Entry 9JWB (electron microscopy, 2.80 A resolution); this record covers chains E and g of the 15 polymer chains in the assembly.

== Chain E ==
Protein: Major capsid protein
Source organism: Anabaena phage A-4L
UniProtKB: A0A059PY92 (A0A059PY92_9CAUD); residue numbers follow UniProt; this construct covers 1-354
Sequence (354 residues; row label = number of the first residue in the row):
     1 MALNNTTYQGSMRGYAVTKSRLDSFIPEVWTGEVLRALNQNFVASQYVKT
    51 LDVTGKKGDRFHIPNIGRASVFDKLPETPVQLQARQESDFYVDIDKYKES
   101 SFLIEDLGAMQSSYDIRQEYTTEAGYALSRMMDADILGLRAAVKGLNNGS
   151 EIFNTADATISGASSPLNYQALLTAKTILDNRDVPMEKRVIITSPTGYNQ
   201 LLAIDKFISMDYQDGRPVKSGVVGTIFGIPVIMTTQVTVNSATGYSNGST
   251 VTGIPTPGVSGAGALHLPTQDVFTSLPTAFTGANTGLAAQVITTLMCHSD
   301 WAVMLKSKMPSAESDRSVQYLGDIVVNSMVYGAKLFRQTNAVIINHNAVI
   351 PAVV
Not modelled in the structure: 1, 354

== Chain g ==
Protein: Major cement
Source organism: Anabaena phage A-4L
UniProtKB: A0A059PY26 (A0A059PY26_9CAUD); numbering as in UniProt (aligned over 1-89)
Sequence (89 residues; each row starts with the number of its first residue):
     1 MAITCTACTFTMTDAEFAILNEGVAAPTIDPRGSFAGLQSLSGAPITASA
    51 SAGTTTVVVAASNRNDANIRTLAQRLRRAAQANRITFTA
Not modelled in the structure: 1

== How chain E and chain g interact ==
Contacting residue pairs (10; chain E residue first):
  Tyr15(E) - Glu22(g)
  Tyr15(E) - Asp30(g)  hydrogen bond
  Tyr15(E) - Arg32(g)
  Arg21(E) - Glu22(g)  salt bridge
  Arg21(E) - Arg32(g)  hydrogen bond (side chain-backbone)
  Asp23(E) - Thr71(g)
  Asp23(E) - Gln74(g)
  Asp23(E) - Arg75(g)  salt bridge
  Asp23(E) - Arg78(g)  salt bridge
  Ile26(E) - Arg78(g)  hydrogen bond (backbone-side chain)
Interface residues without a listed pair, chain E (9 interface residues in all): Ser20, Leu22, Ser24, Pro27, Glu28
Interface residues without a listed pair, chain g (10 interface residues in all): Arg70, Ala79, Ala82

== Summary ==
The interface between chain E and chain g involves 9 residues on one side and 10 on the other; the contacts
include 3 hydrogen bonds and 3 salt bridges. Polar pairs include Arg21(E)-Glu22(g), Asp23(E)-Arg75(g) and
Asp23(E)-Arg78(g).
Here chain E is Major capsid protein and chain g is Major cement, both from Anabaena phage A-4L. Entry 9JWB
(Cyanophage A4 capsid asymmetric unit) was determined by electron microscopy, deposited together with 9K09,
9K2V and 9K3A.
